Entry 5AVN (X-ray diffraction, 1.03 A resolution); this record covers chain A.

== Chain A ==
Protein: Xylose isomerase
Organism: Streptomyces rubiginosus
Notes: EC 5.3.1.5
UniProtKB: P24300 (XYLA_STRRU); residue numbers follow UniProt; this construct covers 2-388
Sequence (387 residues; row label = number of the first residue in the row):
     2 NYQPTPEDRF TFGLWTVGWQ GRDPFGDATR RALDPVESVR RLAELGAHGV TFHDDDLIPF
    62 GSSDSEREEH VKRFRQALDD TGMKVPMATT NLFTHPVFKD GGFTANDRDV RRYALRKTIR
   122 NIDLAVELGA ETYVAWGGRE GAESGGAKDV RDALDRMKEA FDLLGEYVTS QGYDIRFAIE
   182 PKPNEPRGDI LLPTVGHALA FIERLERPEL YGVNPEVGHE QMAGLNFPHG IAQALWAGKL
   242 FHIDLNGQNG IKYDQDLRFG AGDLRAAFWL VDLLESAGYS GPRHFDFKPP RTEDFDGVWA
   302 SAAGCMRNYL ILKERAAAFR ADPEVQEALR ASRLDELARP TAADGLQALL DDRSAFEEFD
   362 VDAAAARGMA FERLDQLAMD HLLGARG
Metal / ion sites: Ca2+: E181, E217, D245, D287; Mn2+: E217, H220, D255, D257
Curated features (UniProtKB/Swiss-Prot):
  - active site: H54, D57
  - binding site (Mg(2+)): E181, E217, H220, D245, D255, D257, D287

== Summary ==
E181, E217, D245 and D287 form the Ca2+ site. E217, H220, D255 and D257 form the Mn2+ site. From UniProt:
active-site residues H54 and D57 and 7 Mg2+-binding residues.
Chain A is Xylose isomerase (Streptomyces rubiginosus); the structure, The 1.03 angstrom structure (P212121)
of glucose isomerase crystallized in high-strength agarose hydrogel, was determined by X-ray diffraction (same
publication as 5AVD, 5AVG and 5AVH).
